Entry 1AA1 (X-ray diffraction, 2.20 A resolution); this record covers chains F and H of the 8 polymer chains in the assembly.

== Chain F ==
Name: Ribulose bisphosphate carboxylase (small chain)
Organism: Spinacia oleracea
Notes: EC 4.1.1.39
Reference sequence: Q43832 (RBS2_SPIOL); residues 1-123 here correspond to UniProt positions 58-180 (UniProt number = residue number + 57)
Chain sequence (123 residues; row label = number of the first residue in the row):
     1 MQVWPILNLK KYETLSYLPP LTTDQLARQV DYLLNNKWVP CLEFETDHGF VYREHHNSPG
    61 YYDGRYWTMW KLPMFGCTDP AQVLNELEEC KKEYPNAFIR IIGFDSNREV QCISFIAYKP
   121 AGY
Construct notes: conflict Gln-2 (Lys59 in Q43832), Ile-6 (Thr63 in Q43832), Leu-7 (Gln64 in Q43832), Leu-9 (Met66 in Q43832), Lys-11 (Arg68 in Q43832), Glu-109 (Gln166 in Q43832), Ile-113 (Val170 in Q43832)

== Chain H ==
Name: Ribulose bisphosphate carboxylase (large chain)
Organism: Spinacia oleracea
Notes: EC 4.1.1.39
Reference sequence: P00875 (RBL_SPIOL); residues 1-475 here = UniProt positions 1-475
Chain sequence (475 residues; each row starts with the number of its first residue):
     1 MSPQTETKAS VGFKAGVKDY KLTYYTPEYE TLDTDILAAF RVSPQPGVPP EEAGAAVAAE
    61 SSTGTWTTVW TDGLTNLDRY KGRCYHIEPV AGEENQYICY VAYPLDLFEE GSVTNMFTSI
   121 VGNVFGFKAL RALRLEDLRI PVAYVKTFQG PPHGIQVERD KLNKYGRPLL GCTIKPKLGL
   181 SAKNYGRAVY ECLRGGLDFT KDDENVNSQP FMRWRDRFLF CAEALYKAQA ETGEIKGHYL
   241 NATAGTCEDM MKRAVFAREL GVPIVMHDYL TGGFTANTTL SHYCRDNGLL LHIHRAMHAV
   301 IDRQKNHGMH FRVLAKALRL SGGDHIHSGT VVGKLEGERD ITLGFVDLLR DDYTEKDRSR
   361 GIYFTQSWVS TPGVLPVASG GIHVWHMPAL TEIFGDDSVL QFGGGTLGHP WGNAPGAVAN
   421 RVALEACVQA RNEGRDLARE GNTIIREATK WSPELAAACE VWKEIKFEFP AMDTV
Unresolved in the structure: 1-20, 333-337, 464-475
Construct notes: modified residue (201)
Modified residues: Lys-201 (lysine nz-carboxylic acid; KCX)
UniProt features mapped onto this chain:
  - active site (Proton acceptor): Lys-175, His-294
  - binding site (substrate): Thr-65, Asn-123, Thr-173, Lys-177, Glu-204, His-294, Arg-295, His-327, Lys-334, Ser-379, Gly-381, Gly-403, Gly-404
  - binding site (Mg(2+)): Lys-201, Asp-203, Glu-204
  - site: Lys-14 (Not N6-methylated), Lys-334 (Transition state stabilizer)
  - modified residue: Pro-3 (N-acetylproline), Lys-201 (N6-carboxylysine)
Disulfide bonds: Cys-247 forms a disulfide with the same residue of a neighbouring copy of this chain
Metal / ion sites: Mg2+: Lys-201, Asp-203, Glu-204 (together with 3-phosphoglyceric acid)
Residues lining bound ligands:
  - 3-phosphoglyceric acid (3PG), molecule 1: Trp-66, Asn-123, Thr-173, Lys-175, Lys-177, Lys-201, Asp-203, Glu-204, Ser-379, Gly-380, Gly-381, Gln-401, Phe-402, Gly-403, Gly-404
  - 3-phosphoglyceric acid (3PG), molecule 2: Asn-123, Gly-126, Arg-295, His-298, Ala-299, His-327, Gly-329, Thr-330, Ser-379

== Interface between chain F and chain H ==
Pairs across the interface (44; chain F residue first):
  Glu-43(F) / Arg-187(H)  salt bridge
  Glu-45(F) / Lys-227(H)  salt bridge
  His-55(F) / Tyr-226(H)
  His-56(F) / Glu-259(H)  salt bridge
  His-56(F) / Leu-260(H)
  Pro-59(F) / Leu-219(H)
  Gly-60(F) / Leu-219(H)
  Tyr-61(F) / Leu-219(H)
  Tyr-61(F) / Glu-223(H)
  Tyr-61(F) / Tyr-226(H)
  Tyr-62(F) / Glu-223(H)
  Asp-63(F) / Glu-223(H)
  Gly-64(F) / Glu-223(H)
  Arg-65(F) / Leu-219(H)
  Arg-65(F) / Phe-220(H)
  Arg-65(F) / Glu-223(H)  salt bridge
  Tyr-66(F) / Lys-183(H)  hydrogen bond (side chain-backbone)
  Tyr-66(F) / Gly-186(H)
  Tyr-66(F) / Arg-187(H)  hydrogen bond (side chain-backbone)
  Tyr-66(F) / Phe-220(H)
  Tyr-66(F) / Glu-223(H)  hydrogen bond (backbone-side chain)
  Tyr-66(F) / Ala-224(H)  hydrophobic
  Tyr-66(F) / Lys-227(H)  hydrogen bond (backbone-side chain)
  Trp-67(F) / Tyr-190(H)
  Thr-68(F) / Tyr-190(H)
  Thr-68(F) / Glu-191(H)
  Thr-68(F) / Arg-194(H)
  Met-69(F) / Arg-187(H)
  Met-69(F) / Glu-191(H)  hydrogen bond (backbone-side chain)
  Leu-72(F) / Pro-410(H)
  Leu-72(F) / Trp-411(H)
  Leu-72(F) / Gly-412(H)
  Ile-102(F) / Arg-187(H)
  Phe-104(F) / Asn-184(H)
  Phe-104(F) / Arg-187(H)
  Arg-108(F) / Phe-211(H)
  Glu-109(F) / Gly-179(H)
  Glu-109(F) / Ser-181(H)
  Glu-109(F) / Asn-184(H)
  Glu-109(F) / Phe-211(H)
  Val-110(F) / Asn-184(H)
  Val-110(F) / Phe-211(H)  hydrophobic
  Gln-111(F) / Lys-183(H)
  Gln-111(F) / Arg-187(H)  hydrogen bond
Other interface residues (no listed pair), chain F (24 interface residues in all): Ser-58, Lys-71
Other interface residues (no listed pair), chain H (23 interface residues in all): Ala-182, Ala-222

== Summary ==
The interface between chain F and chain H involves 24 residues on one side and 23 on the other, with 6
hydrogen bonds and 4 salt bridges. Polar pairs include Glu-43(F)/Arg-187(H), Glu-45(F)/Lys-227(H) and
His-56(F)/Glu-259(H). Bound to chain H: 3-phosphoglyceric acid.
Chain F is Ribulose bisphosphate carboxylase (small chain) and chain H is Ribulose bisphosphate carboxylase
(large chain), both from Spinacia oleracea; the structure, Activated spinach rubisco in complex with the
product 3-phosphoglycerate, was determined by X-ray diffraction (same publication as 1AUS).
